Entry 8WRV (electron microscopy, 3.28 A resolution); this record covers chains C and A of the 4 polymer chains in the assembly.

# Chain C
Molecule: TS
Source organism: unclassified sequences
Sequence (44 nucleotides; numbered -33 to 10; the number before each row is that of its first residue; numbers below 1 keep their minus sign (DC-33 is residue -33)):
   -33 CAAGCCGTCTAGCGGTGAGGTTCTCTGATGGAAGCATATCGTAG
Disordered / not traced: -33 to -20, 9-10

# Chain A
Protein: Cas12-2
Source organism: unclassified sequences
Amino-acid sequence (444 residues; numbered 1 to 444; the number before each row is that of its first residue):
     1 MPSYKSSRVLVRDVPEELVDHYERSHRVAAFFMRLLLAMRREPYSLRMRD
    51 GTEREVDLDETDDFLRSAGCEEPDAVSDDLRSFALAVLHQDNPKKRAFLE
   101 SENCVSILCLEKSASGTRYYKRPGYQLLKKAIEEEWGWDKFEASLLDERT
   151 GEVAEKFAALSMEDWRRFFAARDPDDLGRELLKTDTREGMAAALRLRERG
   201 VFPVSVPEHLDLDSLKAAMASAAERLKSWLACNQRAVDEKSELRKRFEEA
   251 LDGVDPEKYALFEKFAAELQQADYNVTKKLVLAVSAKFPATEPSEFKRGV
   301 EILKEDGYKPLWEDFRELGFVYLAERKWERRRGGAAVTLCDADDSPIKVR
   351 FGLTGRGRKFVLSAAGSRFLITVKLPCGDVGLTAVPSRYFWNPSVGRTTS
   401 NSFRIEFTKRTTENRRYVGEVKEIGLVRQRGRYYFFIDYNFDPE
Disordered / not traced: 1-2, 134-138, 144-166, 238-334, 444

# Interface between chain C and chain A
Contacting residue pairs (31):
  DG-4(C) - Cys232(A)  hydrogen bond to the base
  DG-4(C) - Arg235(A)  sugar contact
  DG-3(C) - Ser228(A)  base contact
  DG-3(C) - Ala231(A)  phosphate contact
  DA-2(C) - Glu224(A)  sugar contact
  DA-2(C) - Lys227(A)  hydrogen bond to the phosphate
  DA-2(C) - Ser228(A)  sugar contact
  DA-1(C) - Glu224(A)  sugar contact
  DA-1(C) - Lys227(A)  salt bridge to the phosphate
  DG0(C) - Tyr4(A)  stacking on the base
  DG0(C) - Ser6(A)  base contact
  DG0(C) - Arg350(A)  sugar contact
  DG0(C) - Arg356(A)  salt bridge to the phosphate
  DG0(C) - Glu423(A)  phosphate contact
  DG0(C) - Asp438(A)  hydrogen bond to the base
  DC1(C) - Tyr4(A)  hydrogen bond to the phosphate
  DC1(C) - Glu102(A)  base contact
  DC1(C) - Asn103(A)  base contact
  DC1(C) - Thr354(A)  hydrogen bond to the base
  DC1(C) - Arg356(A)  hydrogen bond to the base
  DC1(C) - Lys422(A)  phosphate contact
  DC1(C) - Glu423(A)  sugar contact
  DC1(C) - Asn440(A)  phosphate contact
  DA2(C) - Lys121(A)  base contact
  DA2(C) - Thr354(A)  hydrogen bond to the base
  DA2(C) - Lys422(A)  salt bridge to the phosphate
  DT3(C) - Lys121(A)  hydrogen bond to the base
  DA4(C) - Lys121(A)  sugar contact
  DT5(C) - Tyr120(A)  phosphate contact
  DT5(C) - Lys129(A)  salt bridge to the phosphate
  DC6(C) - Tyr120(A)  sugar contact
Interface residues without a listed pair, chain A (23 interface residues in all): Glu100, Tyr125, Gln126

# In short
11 residues of chain C face 23 of chain A across their interface; the contacts include 8 hydrogen bonds, 4
salt bridges and 1 aromatic stacking contact. Among the polar pairs are DG-4(C)-Cys232(A), DG0(C)-Asp438(A)
and DC1(C)-Thr354(A).
Here chain C is TS and chain A is Cas12-2, both from unclassified sequences. Entry 8WRV (Cryo-EM mini
structure of Cas12-2/crRNA/Target DNA complex) was determined by electron microscopy.
